PDB entry 9CYM | X-ray diffraction, 3.84 A resolution | chains P and B of the 4 polymer chains in the assembly

== Chain P ==
Molecule: Class-II-associated invariant chain peptide
Source organism: Homo sapiens
UniProt: P04233 (HG2A_HUMAN); residues 87-101 here correspond to UniProt positions 103-117 (UniProt number = residue number + 16)
Amino-acid sequence (16 residues; numbered 86 to 101; the number before each row is that of its first residue):
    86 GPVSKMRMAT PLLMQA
Sequence notes: expression tag (86)

== Chain B ==
Molecule: H-2 class II histocompatibility antigen, A beta chain
Source organism: Mus musculus
UniProt: P14483 (HB2A_MOUSE); residue numbers follow UniProt; this construct covers 28-218
Amino-acid sequence (191 residues; row label = number of the first residue in the row):
    28 GDSERHFVYQ FMGECYFTNG TQRIRYVTRY IYNREEYVRY DSDVGEHRAV TELGRPDAEY
    88 WNSQPEILER TRAELDTVCR HNYEGPETHT SLRRLEQPNV VISLSRTEAL NHHNTLVCSV
   148 TDFYPAKIKV RWFRNGQEET VGVSSTQLIR NGDWTFQVLV MLEMTPRRGE VYTCHVEHPS
   208 LKSPITVEWR A
Disordered / not traced: 28-29
Disulfide bonds: C42-C106, C145-C201
Glycans and other covalent adducts: N-acetylglucosamine (NAG) linked to N46
Swiss-Prot annotation at these positions:
  - region: R217, A218 (Connecting peptide)
  - glycosylation: N46 (N-linked (GlcNAc...) asparagine)

== Interface between chain P and chain B ==
Residue-residue contacts - 21 pairs, chain P then chain B:
  K90(P) with P113(B)
  M91(P) with N109(B); P113(B), hydrophobic
  R92(P) with T104(B); H108(B); N109(B), hydrogen bond (backbone-side chain)
  M93(P) with V105(B)
  T95(P) with E101(B), hydrogen bond
  P96(P) with F38(B), hydrophobic
  L97(P) with Y57(B); H74(B); W88(B); I94(B), hydrophobic; T98(B)
  L98(P) with Y87(B); W88(B), hydrogen bond (backbone-side chain)
  M99(P) with Y36(B); Y64(B); D84(B); W88(B)
  Q100(P) with Y87(B)
Other interface residues (no listed pair), chain B (17 interface residues in all): Y53

== Overview ==
The interface between chain P and chain B involves 10 residues on one side and 17 on the other, with 3
hydrogen bonds. Polar pairs include R92(P)-N109(B), T95(P)-E101(B) and L98(P)-W88(B). Covalently linked
N-acetylglucosamine: at N46(B).
Here chain P is Class-II-associated invariant chain peptide (Homo sapiens) and chain B is H-2 class II
histocompatibility antigen, A beta chain (Mus musculus). Entry 9CYM (Structure of LAG3 bound to the MHC class
II molecule I-A(b)) was determined by X-ray diffraction together with 9CYL from the same study.
